Entry 6VF2 (X-ray diffraction, 1.60 A resolution); this record covers chains A and P of the 4 polymer chains in the assembly.

== Chain A ==
Protein: DNA-directed DNA/RNA polymerase mu
Source organism: Homo sapiens
Notes: EC 2.7.7.7
Reference sequence: Q9NP87 (DPOLM_HUMAN); residue numbers follow UniProt; this construct covers 132-397, 410-494
Sequence (356 residues; numbered 127 to 494; 12 numbers in that range are skipped by the numbering (no residue carries them; nothing is unmodelled there); the number before each row is that of its first residue):
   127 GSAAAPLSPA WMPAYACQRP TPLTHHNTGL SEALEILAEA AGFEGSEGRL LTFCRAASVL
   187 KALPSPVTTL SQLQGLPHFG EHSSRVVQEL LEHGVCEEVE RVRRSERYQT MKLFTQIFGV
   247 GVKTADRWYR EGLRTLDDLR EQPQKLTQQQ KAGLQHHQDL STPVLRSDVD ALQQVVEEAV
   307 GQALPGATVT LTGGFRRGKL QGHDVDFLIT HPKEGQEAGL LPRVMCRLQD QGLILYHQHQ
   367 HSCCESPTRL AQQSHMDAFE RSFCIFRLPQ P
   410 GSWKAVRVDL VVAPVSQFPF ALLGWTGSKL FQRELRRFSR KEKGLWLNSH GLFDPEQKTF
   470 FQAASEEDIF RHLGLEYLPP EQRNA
Unresolved in the structure: 127-136, 365-384
Glycans and other covalent adducts: 2,3-dihydroxy-1,4-dithiobutane (DTT) linked to Cys180
Sequence notes: expression tag (127-131); conflict Gly410 (Pro in Q9NP87)
Bound ions: Na+ site 1: Thr241, Ile243, Val246 (shared with DT3(P) of chain P); Na+ site 2: Asp330, Asp332 (shared with 8GM_5(P) of chain P); Mg2+: Asp330, Asp332, Asp418 (shared with 8GM_5(P) of chain P)
Curated features (UniProtKB/Swiss-Prot):
  - region: Arg323 to Asp332 (Involved in ssDNA binding)
  - binding site (Mg(2+)): Asp330, Asp332, Asp418
  - site: Gly433 (Responsible for the low discrimination between dNTP and rNTP)

== Chain P ==
Molecule: 5-nt DNA strand
Sequence (5 nucleotides; row label = number of the first residue in the row):
     1 CGTAX
Modified positions: 8GM ([(2R,3S,4R,5R)-5-[2-azanyl-6,8-bis(oxidanylidene)-1,7-dihydropurin-9-yl]-3,4-bis(oxidanyl)oxolan-2-yl]methyl dihydrogen phosphate) at position 5
Bound ions: Na+ site 1: DT3 (shared with Thr241(A), Ile243(A), Val246(A) of chain A); Na+ site 2: 8GM_5 (shared with Asp330(A), Asp332(A) of chain A); Mg2+: 8GM_5 (shared with Asp330(A), Asp332(A), Asp418(A) of chain A)

== Interface between chain A and chain P ==
Contacting residue pairs (29; chain A residue first):
  Ile243(A) with DT3(P), phosphate contact
  Phe244(A) with DT3(P), phosphate contact
  Gly245(A) with DG2(P), phosphate contact; DT3(P), hydrogen bond to the phosphate
  Val246(A) with DG2(P), hydrogen bond to the phosphate; DT3(P), hydrogen bond to the phosphate
  Gly247(A) with DG2(P), hydrogen bond to the phosphate
  Lys249(A) with DC1(P), phosphate contact; DG2(P), phosphate contact
  Thr250(A) with DC1(P), hydrogen bond to the phosphate; DG2(P), hydrogen bond to the phosphate
  Gln275(A) with DG2(P), sugar contact
  Arg323(A) with 8GM_5(P), hydrogen bond to the phosphate
  Asp330(A) with 8GM_5(P), phosphate contact
  Asp332(A) with 8GM_5(P), phosphate contact
  Phe389(A) with DT3(P), base contact; DA4(P), sugar contact
  Arg416(A) with DT3(P), phosphate contact; DA4(P), salt bridge to the phosphate
  Asp418(A) with DA4(P), sugar contact; 8GM_5(P), phosphate contact
  Gly433(A) with 8GM_5(P), hydrogen bond to the sugar
  Trp434(A) with DA4(P), sugar contact; 8GM_5(P), sugar contact
  Thr435(A) with 8GM_5(P), phosphate contact
  Gly436(A) with 8GM_5(P), hydrogen bond to the sugar
  Ser437(A) with 8GM_5(P), sugar contact
  Lys438(A) with 8GM_5(P), base contact
  Gln441(A) with 8GM_5(P), sugar contact
Other interface residues (no listed pair), chain A (23 interface residues in all): Val248, Gly319

== Summary ==
The interface between chain A and chain P involves 23 residues on one side and 5 on the other, with 9 hydrogen
bonds and 1 salt bridge. Among the polar pairs are Gly433(A)-8GM_5(P), Gly436(A)-8GM_5(P) and
Gly245(A)-DT3(P). From UniProt: 3 Mg2+-binding residues on chain A.
Here chain A is DNA-directed DNA/RNA polymerase mu (Homo sapiens) and chain P is a 5-nt DNA strand. Entry 6VF2
(DNA Polymerase Mu, 8-oxorGTP:At Product State Ternary Complex, 50 mM Mg2+ (960 min)) was determined by X-ray
diffraction together with 6VEZ, 6VF0, 6VF1, 6VF3, 6VF4, 6VF5 and 7 further entries from the same study.
